PDB entry 5CZZ | X-ray diffraction, 2.60 A resolution | chains A and C of the 4 polymer chains in the assembly

[Chain A]
Protein: CRISPR-associated endonuclease Cas9
Organism: Staphylococcus aureus subsp. aureus
Notes: EC 3.1.-.-
UniProtKB: J7RUA5 (J7RUA5_STAAU); residue numbers follow UniProt; this construct covers 1-1053
Sequence (1056 residues; numbered -2 to 1053; the number before each row is that of its first residue; numbers below 1 keep their minus sign (Gly-2 is residue -2)):
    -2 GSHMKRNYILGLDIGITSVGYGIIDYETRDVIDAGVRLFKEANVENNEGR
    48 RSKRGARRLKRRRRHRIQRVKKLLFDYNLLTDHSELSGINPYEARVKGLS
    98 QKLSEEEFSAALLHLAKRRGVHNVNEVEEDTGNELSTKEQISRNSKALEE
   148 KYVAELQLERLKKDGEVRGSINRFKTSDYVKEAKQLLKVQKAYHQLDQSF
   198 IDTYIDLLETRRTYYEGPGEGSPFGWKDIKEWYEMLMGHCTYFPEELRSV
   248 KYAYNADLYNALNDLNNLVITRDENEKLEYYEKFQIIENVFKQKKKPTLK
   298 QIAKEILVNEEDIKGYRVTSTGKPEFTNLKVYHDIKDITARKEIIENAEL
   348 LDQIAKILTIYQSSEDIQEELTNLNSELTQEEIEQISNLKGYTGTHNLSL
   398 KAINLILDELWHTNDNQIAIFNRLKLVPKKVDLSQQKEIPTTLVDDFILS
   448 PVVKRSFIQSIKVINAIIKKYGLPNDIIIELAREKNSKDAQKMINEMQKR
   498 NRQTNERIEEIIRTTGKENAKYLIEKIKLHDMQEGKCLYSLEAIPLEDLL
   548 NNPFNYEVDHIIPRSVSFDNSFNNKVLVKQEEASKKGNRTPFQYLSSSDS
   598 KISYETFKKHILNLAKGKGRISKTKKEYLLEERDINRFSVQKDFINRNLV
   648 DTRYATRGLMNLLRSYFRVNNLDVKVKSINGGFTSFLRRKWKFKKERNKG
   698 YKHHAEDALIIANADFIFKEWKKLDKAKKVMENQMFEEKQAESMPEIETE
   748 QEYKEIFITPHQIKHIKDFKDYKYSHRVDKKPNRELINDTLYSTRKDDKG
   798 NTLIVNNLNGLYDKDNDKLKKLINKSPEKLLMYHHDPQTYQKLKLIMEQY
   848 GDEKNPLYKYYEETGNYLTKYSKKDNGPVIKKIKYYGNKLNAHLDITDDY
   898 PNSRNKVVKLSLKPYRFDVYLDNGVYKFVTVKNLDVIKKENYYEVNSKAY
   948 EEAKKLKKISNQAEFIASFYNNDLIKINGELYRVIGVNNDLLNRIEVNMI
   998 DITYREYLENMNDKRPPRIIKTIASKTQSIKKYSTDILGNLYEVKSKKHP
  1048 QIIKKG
Disordered / not traced: -2 to 2, 734-740, 1053
Sequence notes: expression tag (-2 to 0); engineered mutation Ala580 (Asn in J7RUA5), Ala946 (Cys in J7RUA5)
Ion coordination: Na+ site 1: Glu231, Met232, Met234; Na+ site 2: Tyr389, Thr390; Na+ site 3: Leu592, Ser594, Ile599
Curated features (UniProtKB/Swiss-Prot):
  - region (PAM substrate-binding): Tyr882 to Ala889, Asn985 to Glu993
  - active site: Asp10 (For RuvC-like nuclease domain), His557 (Proton acceptor for HNH nuclease domain)
  - binding site (Mg(2+)): Asp10, Glu477, Glu481, His701
  - binding site (RNA): Tyr789
  - mutagenesis: Asp10 (D10A: Target DNA not cleaved), Glu477 (E477A: Target DNA not cleaved), His557 (H557A: Target DNA not cleaved), His701 (H701A: Target DNA not cleaved), Asp704 (D704A: Target DNA not cleaved), Thr787 (T787A: 60% target DNA cleaved), Asn985 (N985A: 40% target DNA cleaved), Asn986 (N986A: 75% target DNA cleaved), Arg991 (R991A: 20% target DNA cleaved), Glu993 (E993A: 50% target DNA cleaved), Arg1015 (R1015A: 5% target DNA cleaved)
What the authors report for this chain:
  - binding site for the 73-nt RNA strand: Asn44, Arg47, Arg48, Arg51, Arg54, Arg55, Lys57, Arg58, Arg59, Arg60, His62, Arg116, Gly117, Arg165, Gly166, Asn169, Arg208, Arg209, Tyr211, Glu213, Gly216, Ser219, Thr238, Tyr239, Lys248, Tyr256, Arg314, Asn394, Gln414, Arg452, Lys459, Arg774, Asn780, Arg781, Leu783, Arg792, Tyr868, Lys870, Lys881, Lys906
  - binding site for the 28-nt DNA strand (chain C): Tyr211, Trp229, Tyr230, Gly235, Arg245, Gly391, Thr392, Asn419, Leu446, Tyr651, Arg654, Asp786, Thr787, Tyr789, Tyr882
  - binding site for the 8-nt DNA strand: Lys886, Ala889, Leu909, Asn985, Asn986, Arg991, Arg1015
  - contacts within the chain: Glu993-Arg1015 (salt bridge)
  - specificity-determining residues: Arg991, Pro1013, Arg1015
  - mutagenesis - T787A, N985A, N986A, R991A, E993A, R1015A: decreased catalytic activity
  - catalytic residues: Asp10, Glu477, Asp556, His557, His701, Asp704
  - mutagenesis - D10A, E477A, H557A, N580A, H701A, D704A: abolished catalytic activity
  - mutagenesis - C946A: unchanged catalytic activity

[Chain C]
Molecule: 28-nt DNA strand
Sequence (28 nucleotides; numbered 1 to 28; the number before each row is that of its first residue):
     1 CTATTCAAGCCAAGCGCACCTAATTTCC
Ion coordination: Na+: DT5, DC6

[How chain A and chain C interact]
Residue-residue contacts (55; chain A residue first):
  Asn120(A) with DA13(C), sugar contact; DG14(C), sugar contact
  Ser133(A) with DA13(C), phosphate contact
  Thr134(A) with DA12(C), sugar contact; DA13(C), hydrogen bond to the phosphate
  Lys135(A) with DA13(C), phosphate contact
  Tyr211(A) with DG14(C), base contact; DC15(C), sugar contact; DG16(C), sugar contact
  Trp229(A) with DG16(C), sugar contact
  Tyr230(A) with DG16(C), phosphate contact; DC17(C), hydrogen bond to the phosphate
  Leu233(A) with DC17(C), sugar contact; DA18(C), sugar contact
  Met234(A) with DC17(C), phosphate contact; DA18(C), phosphate contact
  Gly235(A) with DC17(C), phosphate contact; DA18(C), hydrogen bond to the phosphate
  Arg245(A) with DA18(C), salt bridge to the phosphate; DC19(C), salt bridge to the phosphate
  Asn264(A) with DT26(C), sugar contact
  Gly312(A) with DT25(C), phosphate contact; DT26(C), phosphate contact
  Tyr313(A) with DT25(C), sugar contact
  Arg314(A) with DT25(C), base contact
  Val315(A) with DT24(C), sugar contact
  Gln359(A) with DG16(C), sugar contact
  Thr390(A) with DG16(C), phosphate contact; DC17(C), phosphate contact
  Gly391(A) with DC17(C), hydrogen bond to the phosphate
  Thr392(A) with DA18(C), hydrogen bond to the phosphate
  Asn413(A) with DT26(C), sugar contact; DC27(C), hydrogen bond to the sugar
  Ile415(A) with DC27(C), base contact; DC28(C), sugar contact
  Ala416(A) with DC27(C), phosphate contact; DC28(C), phosphate contact
  Asn419(A) with DC28(C), hydrogen bond to the phosphate
  Leu446(A) with DC19(C), base contact; DC20(C), sugar contact
  Tyr651(A) with DC20(C), sugar contact
  Arg654(A) with DT21(C), salt bridge to the phosphate
  Asn785(A) with DA8(C), sugar contact; DG9(C), phosphate contact
  Asp786(A) with DG9(C), hydrogen bond to the phosphate
  Thr787(A) with DA8(C), sugar contact; DG9(C), hydrogen bond to the phosphate
  Tyr789(A) with DA7(C), phosphate contact; DA8(C), hydrogen bond to the phosphate
  Lys815(A) with DA7(C), salt bridge to the phosphate
  Tyr882(A) with DA7(C), hydrogen bond to the phosphate
  Arg991(A) with DT2(C), base contact
  Arg1012(A) with DA3(C), salt bridge to the phosphate
  Pro1013(A) with DT4(C), phosphate contact
  Thr1019(A) with DC1(C), sugar contact
Also at the interface, not in a pair above, chain A (44 interface residues in all): Lys50, Val121, Thr356, Glu782, Asn803, Arg1015, Ile1017
Also at the interface, not in a pair above, chain C (23 interface residues in all): DC6

[Overview]
The interface between chain A and chain C involves 44 residues on one side and 23 on the other; the contacts
include 11 hydrogen bonds and 5 salt bridges. Polar contacts include Asn413(A)-DC27(C), Thr134(A)-DA13(C) and
Tyr230(A)-DC17(C). From the paper: catalytic residues Asp10(A), Glu477(A) and Asp556(A) among others; T787A,
N985A and N986A of chain A, among others, reduce catalytic activity; 13 substitutions were tested in all.
Chain A is CRISPR-associated endonuclease Cas9 (Staphylococcus aureus subsp. aureus) and chain C is a 28-nt
DNA strand; the structure, Crystal structure of Staphylococcus aureus Cas9 in complex with sgRNA and target
DNA (TTGAAT PAM), was determined by X-ray diffraction, deposited together with 5AXW.
